3GGS - chains B and C of the 3 polymer chains in the assembly; structure by X-ray diffraction, 2.52 A resolution.

# Chain B (and C)
Protein: Purine nucleoside phosphorylase
From: Homo sapiens
Notes: EC 2.4.2.1; chain C of this document is another copy of the same molecule, construct and numbering; everything in this record applies to it too
UniProtKB: P00491 (PNPH_HUMAN); residue numbers follow UniProt; this construct covers 1-289
Amino-acid sequence (311 residues; numbered -21 to 289; the number before each row is that of its first residue; numbers below 1 keep their minus sign (Lys-21 is residue -21)):
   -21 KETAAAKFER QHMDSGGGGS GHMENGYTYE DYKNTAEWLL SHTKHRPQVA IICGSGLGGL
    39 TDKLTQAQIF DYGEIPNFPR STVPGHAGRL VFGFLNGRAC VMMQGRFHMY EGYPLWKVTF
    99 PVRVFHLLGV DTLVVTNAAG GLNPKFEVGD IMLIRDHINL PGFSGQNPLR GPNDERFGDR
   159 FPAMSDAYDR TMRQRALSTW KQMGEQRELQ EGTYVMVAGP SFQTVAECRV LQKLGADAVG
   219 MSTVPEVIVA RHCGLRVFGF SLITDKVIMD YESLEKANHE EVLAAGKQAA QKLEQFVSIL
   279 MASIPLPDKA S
Not modelled in the structure: -21 to 0, 286-289 (chain C: -21 to 2, 61-64, 286-289)
Construct notes: expression tag (-21 to 0); engineered mutation Gln201 (Glu in P00491), Asp243 (Asn in P00491)
Ligand contacts: 2-fluoro-2'-deoxyadenosine (2FD; 5-(6-amino-2-fluoro-purin-9-yl)-2-hydroxymethyl-tetrahydro-furan-3-ol): Ser33, Tyr88, Ala116, Ala117, Gly118, Val195, Phe200, Gln201, Val217, Gly218, Met219, Thr242, Asp243, Val245, Val260
Swiss-Prot annotation at these positions:
  - binding site (phosphate): Ser33, His64, Arg84 to His86, Ala116, Ser220
  - binding site (a purine D-ribonucleoside): Tyr88, Met219, His257
  - modified residue: Met1 (N-acetylmethionine), Ser251 (Phosphoserine)
  - natural variant: Glu89 (E89K: In PNPD), Asp128 (D128G: In PNPD), Ala174 (A174P: In PNPD), Tyr192 (Y192C: In PNPD), Arg234 (R234P: In PNPD)
  - mutagenesis: His64 (H64W: Reduces catalytic activity towards inosine), His257 (H257W: Reduces catalytic activity towards inosine)
From the paper describing this entry:
  - binding site for 2-fluoro-2'-deoxyadenosine: His86, Ala116, Phe159, Phe200, Gln201, Val217, Gly218, Met219, Thr242
  - binding site for sulfate ion: Ser33, Arg84, His86, Ala116, Ser220
  - catalytic residues: His86, Glu89, Ser220, Asp243 (proposed by the authors, not directly observed)
  - mutagenesis - N243D: increased catalytic activity on F-dAdo (citing earlier work)

# Interface between chain B and chain C
Residue-residue contacts (58):
  Arg133(B) with Tyr249(C)
  Asp134(B) with Thr202(C), hydrogen bond; Val203(C); Ala204(C), hydrogen bond (side chain-backbone); Tyr249(C), hydrogen bond
  His135(B) with Thr202(C), hydrogen bond (backbone-side chain); Ala204(C); Glu205(C), salt bridge
  Ile136(B) with Ala204(C), hydrophobic; Glu205(C); Val208(C), hydrophobic
  Asn137(B) with Glu205(C), hydrogen bond (backbone-side chain)
  Gly140(B) with Ala196(C)
  Phe141(B) with Leu138(C); Pro139(C); Val195(C), hydrophobic; Ala196(C); Glu205(C); Val208(C), hydrophobic; Leu209(C), hydrophobic
  Ser142(B) with Met87(C); Leu138(C); Pro139(C); Ser142(C), hydrogen bond; Gln144(C); Ala196(C)
  Gly143(B) with Met87(C); Ala196(C)
  Asn145(B) with Gly197(C); Pro198(C); Ser199(C), hydrogen bond
  Leu147(B) with Pro198(C), hydrophobic; Ser199(C)
  Arg148(B) with Met87(C), hydrogen bond (side chain-backbone); Tyr88(C); Gly90(C), hydrogen bond (side chain-backbone); Tyr91(C), hydrogen bond (side chain-backbone); Gln144(C)
  Gly149(B) with Tyr88(C), hydrogen bond (backbone-backbone); Glu89(C); Gly90(C)
  Pro150(B) with Glu89(C)
  Arg158(B) with Tyr88(C); Pro198(C)
  Phe159(B) with Tyr88(C); Pro198(C); Phe200(C), hydrophobic
  Pro160(B) with Ser199(C); Phe200(C), hydrogen bond (backbone-backbone)
  Met162(B) with Phe200(C); Thr202(C)
  Ser163(B) with Gln201(C); Leu252(C)
  Arg168(B) with Glu253(C), salt bridge
  Thr191(B) with Ala204(C)
  Lys211(B) with Lys211(C)
  Leu212(B) with Val208(C); Lys211(C)
Other interface residues (no listed pair), chain B (27 interface residues in all): Ala161, Asp164, Gly213, Ile226
Other interface residues (no listed pair), chain C (30 interface residues in all): Pro92, Met194, Met219, Ile246

# In short
27 residues of chain B face 30 of chain C across their interface; the contacts include 12 hydrogen bonds and 2
salt bridges. Among the polar pairs are His135(B)-Glu205(C), Arg168(B)-Glu253(C) and Asp134(B)-Thr202(C).
Bound to chain B: 2-fluoro-2'-deoxyadenosine. From the paper: catalytic residues His86(B), Glu89(B) and
Ser220(B) among others; N243D of chain B increases catalytic activity on F-dAdo.
Chain B and chain C are both Purine nucleoside phosphorylase (Homo sapiens); the structure, Human purine
nucleoside phosphorylase double mutant E201Q,N243D complexed with 2-fluoro-2'-deoxyadenosine, was determined
by X-ray diffraction, deposited together with 3GB9.
